Entry 8TNH (electron microscopy, 3.32 A resolution); this record covers chains B and E of the 9 polymer chains in the assembly.

== Chain B ==
Name: HIV-1 BG505 DS-SOSIP gp41
Source organism: Human immunodeficiency virus 1
UniProt: Q2N0S6 (Q2N0S6_9HIV1); residues 512-664 here correspond to UniProt positions 509-661 (UniProt number = residue number - 3)
Chain sequence (153 residues; numbered 512 to 664; the number before each row is that of its first residue):
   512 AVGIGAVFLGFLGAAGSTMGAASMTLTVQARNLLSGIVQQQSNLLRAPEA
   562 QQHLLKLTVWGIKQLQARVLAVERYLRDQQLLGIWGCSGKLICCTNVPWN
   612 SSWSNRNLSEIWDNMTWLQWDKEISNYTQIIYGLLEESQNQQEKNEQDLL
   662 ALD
Unresolved in the structure: 512-517, 548-567
Sequence notes: conflict Pro-559 (Ile556 in Q2N0S6), Cys-605 (Thr602 in Q2N0S6)
Disulfide bonds: Cys-598/Cys-604
Glycans and other covalent adducts: N-acetylglucosamine (NAG) linked to Asn-637

== Chain E ==
Name: HIV-1 BG505 DS-SOSIP gp120
Source organism: Human immunodeficiency virus 1
UniProt: Q2N0S6 (Q2N0S6_9HIV1); the construct lacks a stretch of the UniProt sequence and is renumbered around it, so the offset changes along the chain: 31-141 = UniProt 30-140; 150-186 = UniProt 141-177; 188-309 = UniProt 187-308; 312-321 = UniProt 309-318; 2 more segments
Chain sequence (481 residues; numbered 31 to 513 plus 10 insertion-coded residues; 12 numbers in that range are skipped by the numbering (no residue carries them; nothing is unmodelled there); the number before each row is that of its first residue; a row labelled like 186A-186I holds insertion residues (186A, then the next letters in order)):
    31 AENLWVTVYYGVPVWKDAETTLFCASDAKAYETEKHNVWATHACVPTDPN
    81 PQEIHLENVTEEFNMWKNNMVEQMHTDIISLWDQSLKPCVKLTPLCVTLQ
   131 CTNVTNNITDD
   150 MRGELKNCSFNMTTELRDKKQKVYSLFYRLDVVQINE
186A-186I NQGNRSNNS
   188 NKEYRLINCNTSACTQACPKVSFEPIPIHYCAPAGFAILKCKDKKFNGTG
   238 PCPSVSTVQCTHGIKPVVSTQLLLNGSLAEEEVMIRSENITNNAKNILVQ
   288 FNTPVQINCTRPNNNTRKSIRI
   312 GPGQAFYATG
  321A D
   322 IIGDIRQAHCNVSKATWNETLGKVVKQLRKHFGNNTIIRFANSSGGDLEV
   372 TTHSFNCGGEFFYCNTSGLFNSTWISN
   400 TSVQGSNSTGSNDSITLPCRIKQIINMWQRIGQCMYAPPIQGVIRCVSNI
   450 TGLILTRDGGSTNSTTETFRPGGGDMRDNWRSELYKYKVVKIEPLGVAPT
   500 RCKRRVVGRRRRRR
Unresolved in the structure: 186A-186I, 400-410, 506-513
Sequence notes: conflict Cys-201 (Ile200 in Q2N0S6), Asn-332 (Thr330 in Q2N0S6), Cys-433 (Ala430 in Q2N0S6), Cys-501 (Ala498 in Q2N0S6); expression tag (509-513)
Disulfide bonds: Cys-54/Cys-74, Cys-119/Cys-205, Cys-126/Cys-196, Cys-131/Cys-157, Cys-201/Cys-433, Cys-218/Cys-247, Cys-228/Cys-239, Cys-296/Cys-331, Cys-378/Cys-445, Cys-385/Cys-418
Glycans and other covalent adducts: N-acetylglucosamine (NAG) linked to Asn-88, Asn-133, Asn-156, Asn-160, Asn-197, Asn-234, Asn-262, Asn-276, Asn-295, Asn-301, Asn-332, Asn-339, Asn-363, Asn-386, Asn-392, Asn-448

== How chain B and chain E interact ==
Residue-residue contacts (4):
  Leu-661(B) / Lys-502(E)
  Leu-661(B) / Arg-504(E)
  Ala-662(B) / Arg-500(E)
  Asp-664(B) / Arg-504(E)  salt bridge
Interface residues without a listed pair, chain B (4 interface residues in all): Gln-658
Interface residues without a listed pair, chain E (6 interface residues in all): Tyr-39, Thr-499, Cys-501

== Summary ==
Chain B and chain E form an interface of 4 and 6 residues respectively; the contacts include 1 salt bridge.
Its one salt-bridged contact is Asp-664(B)/Arg-504(E).
Chain B is HIV-1 BG505 DS-SOSIP gp41 and chain E is HIV-1 BG505 DS-SOSIP gp120, both from Human
immunodeficiency virus 1; the structure, Cryo-EM structure of HIV-1 Env BG505 DS-SOSIP in complex with broadly
neutralizing llama nanobody G36 targeting ..., was determined by electron microscopy together with 8TNG and
8TNI from the same study.
